Entry 7QND (electron microscopy, 3.40 A resolution); this record covers chains A and K of the 8 polymer chains in the assembly.

== Chain A ==
Name: Gamma-aminobutyric acid receptor subunit beta-3
From: Homo sapiens
UniProtKB: P28472 (GBRB3_HUMAN); residues -24 to 448 here correspond to UniProt positions 1-473 (UniProt number = residue number + 25)
Sequence (473 residues; row label = number of the first residue in the row; numbers below 1 keep their minus sign (Met-24 is residue -24)):
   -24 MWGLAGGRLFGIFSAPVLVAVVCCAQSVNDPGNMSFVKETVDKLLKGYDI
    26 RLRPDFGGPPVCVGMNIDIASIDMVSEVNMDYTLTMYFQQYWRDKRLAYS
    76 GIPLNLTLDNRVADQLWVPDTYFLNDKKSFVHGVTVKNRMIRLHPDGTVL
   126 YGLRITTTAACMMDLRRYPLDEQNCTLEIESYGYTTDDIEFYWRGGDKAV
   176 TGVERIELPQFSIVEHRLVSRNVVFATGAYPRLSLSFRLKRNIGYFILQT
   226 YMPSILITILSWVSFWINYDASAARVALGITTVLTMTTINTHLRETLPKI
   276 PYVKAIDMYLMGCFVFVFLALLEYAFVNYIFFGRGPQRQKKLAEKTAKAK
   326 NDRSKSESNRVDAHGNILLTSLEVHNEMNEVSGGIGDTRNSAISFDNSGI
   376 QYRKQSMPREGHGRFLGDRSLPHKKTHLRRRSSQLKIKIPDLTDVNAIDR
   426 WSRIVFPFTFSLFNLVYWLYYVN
Unresolved in the structure: -24 to 6, 308-421, 448
Disulfide bonds: Cys136-Cys150
Glycans and other covalent adducts: N-acetylglucosamine (NAG) linked to Asn80; glycan linked to Asn149
Residues lining bound ligands: histamine (HSM): Asp43, Tyr62, Gln64
Curated features (UniProtKB/Swiss-Prot):
  - binding site (benzamidine): Asp95 to Tyr97, Glu155 to Tyr157, Phe200
  - binding site (4-aminobutanoate): Tyr97, Glu155, Tyr157, Thr202
  - binding site (histamine): Tyr97, Ser156, Tyr157, Thr202
  - glycosylation (N-linked (GlcNAc...) asparagine): Asn8, Asn80, Asn149

== Chain K ==
Name: Nanobody Nb25
From: Lama glama
Notes: antibody fragment or engineered binder
Sequence (121 residues; row label = number of the first residue in the row; note: 389 numbers in that range are skipped by the numbering (no residue carries them; nothing is unmodelled there)):
     1 QVQLVESGGGLVQ
   403 GSLRLSCAASGHTFNYPIMGWFRQAPGKEREFVGAISWSGGSTSYADSVK
   453 DRFTISRDNAKNTVYLEMNNLKPEDTAVYYCAAKGRYSGGLYYPTNYDYW
   503 GQGTQVTV
Disulfide bonds: Cys409-Cys483

== Interface between chain A and chain K ==
Contacting residue pairs (9):
  Lys173(A) - Tyr447(K)
  Lys173(A) - Asp449(K)  salt bridge
  Glu179(A) - Ile420(K)
  Glu179(A) - Leu493(K)
  Arg180(A) - Gly491(K)  hydrogen bond (side chain-backbone)
  Arg180(A) - Gly492(K)
  Glu182(A) - Pro419(K)
  Glu182(A) - Arg488(K)  salt bridge
  Ile188(A) - Ser444(K)  hydrogen bond (backbone-side chain)
Other interface residues (no listed pair), chain A (6 interface residues in all): Ser187
Other interface residues (no listed pair), chain K (12 interface residues in all): Ser439, Gly442, Lys452

== Overview ==
Chain A and chain K form an interface of 6 and 12 residues respectively, with 2 hydrogen bonds and 2 salt
bridges. Among the polar pairs are Lys173(A)-Asp449(K), Glu182(A)-Arg488(K) and Arg180(A)-Gly491(K). Chain A
binds histamine. N-acetylglucosamine is covalently linked to Asn80(A).
Here chain A is Gamma-aminobutyric acid receptor subunit beta-3 (Homo sapiens) and chain K is Nanobody Nb25
(Lama glama). Entry 7QND (Cryo-EM structure of human full-length extrasynaptic beta3delta GABA(A)R in complex
with THIP (gaboxadol), histamine and nanobody ...) was determined by electron microscopy together with 7QN5,
7QN6, 7QN7, 7QN8, 7QN9, 7QNA and 3 further entries from the same study.
